6GVW - chains H and J of the 10 polymer chains in the assembly; structure by X-ray diffraction, 3.75 A resolution.

[Chain H]
Molecule: BRISC and BRCA1-A complex member 2
Organism: Mus musculus
Reference sequence: Q8K3W0 (BABA2_MOUSE); numbering as in UniProt (aligned over 1-383)
Chain sequence (387 residues; numbered -3 to 383; the number before each row is that of its first residue; numbers below 1 keep their minus sign (Gly-3 is residue -3)):
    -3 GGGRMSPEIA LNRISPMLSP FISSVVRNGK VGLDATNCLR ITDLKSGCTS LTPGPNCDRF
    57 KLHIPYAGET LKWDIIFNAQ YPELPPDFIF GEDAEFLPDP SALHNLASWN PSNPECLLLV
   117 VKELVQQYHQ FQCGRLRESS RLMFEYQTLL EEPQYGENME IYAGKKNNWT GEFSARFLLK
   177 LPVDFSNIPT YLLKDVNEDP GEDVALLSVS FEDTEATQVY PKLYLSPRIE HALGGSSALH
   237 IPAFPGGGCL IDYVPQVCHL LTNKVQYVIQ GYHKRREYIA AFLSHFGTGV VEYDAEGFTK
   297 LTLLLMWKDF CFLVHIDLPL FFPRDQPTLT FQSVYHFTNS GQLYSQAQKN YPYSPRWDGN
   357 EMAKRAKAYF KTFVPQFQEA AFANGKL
Disordered / not traced: -3 to 0
Construct notes: expression tag (-3 to 0)
Curated features (UniProtKB/Swiss-Prot):
  - modified residue: Met1 (N-acetylmethionine), Ser2 (Phosphoserine)

[Chain J]
Molecule: BRCA1-A complex subunit RAP80
Organism: Mus musculus
Reference sequence: Q5U5Q9 (UIMC1_MOUSE); residues 275-334 here = UniProt positions 275-334
Chain sequence (64 residues; row label = number of the first residue in the row):
   271 GGGRHYYWGI PFCPAGVDPN QYTNVILCQL EVYQKSLKMA QRQLVKKRGF GEPVLPRPPF
   331 LIQN
Disordered / not traced: 271, 331-334
Construct notes: expression tag (271-274)

[Chain H / chain J interface]
Pairs across the interface (81):
  Pro3(H) - Val315(J)  hydrophobic
  Val22(H) - Val315(J)  hydrophobic
  Arg23(H) - Arg312(J)
  Arg23(H) - Gln313(J)
  Arg23(H) - Lys317(J)  hydrogen bond (backbone-side chain)
  Asn24(H) - Arg312(J)  hydrogen bond
  Ala31(H) - Phe320(J)
  Thr32(H) - Phe320(J)
  Asn33(H) - Lys317(J)
  Asn33(H) - Arg318(J)
  Asn33(H) - Phe320(J)
  Ser182(H) - Gln304(J)
  Ser182(H) - Lys305(J)  hydrogen bond (backbone-side chain)
  Ser182(H) - Lys308(J)  hydrogen bond (backbone-side chain)
  Asn183(H) - Gln304(J)
  Asn183(H) - Lys305(J)  hydrogen bond
  Ile184(H) - Gln304(J)  hydrogen bond (backbone-side chain)
  Thr186(H) - Leu307(J)
  Leu189(H) - Arg318(J)
  Asp191(H) - Lys316(J)  salt bridge
  Val192(H) - Leu314(J)
  Asn193(H) - Leu314(J)
  Asn193(H) - Lys316(J)
  Glu194(H) - Leu314(J)
  Glu194(H) - Lys316(J)
  Glu194(H) - Arg318(J)  salt bridge
  Asp195(H) - Gln311(J)
  Asp195(H) - Arg312(J)
  Asp195(H) - Lys316(J)  hydrogen bond (backbone-backbone)
  Asp195(H) - Lys317(J)  salt bridge
  Asp195(H) - Arg318(J)  hydrogen bond (backbone-backbone)
  Pro196(H) - Gln311(J)
  Glu198(H) - Arg312(J)
  Asp199(H) - Lys308(J)  salt bridge
  Val200(H) - Phe320(J)
  Pro217(H) - Pro326(J)
  Leu219(H) - Pro323(J)
  Leu219(H) - Val324(J)  hydrogen bond (backbone-backbone)
  Tyr220(H) - Pro323(J)  hydrophobic
  Leu221(H) - Phe320(J)
  Leu221(H) - Val324(J)  hydrophobic
  Ser222(H) - Phe320(J)
  Pro223(H) - Gly319(J)
  Arg224(H) - Lys308(J)
  Arg224(H) - Gln311(J)  hydrogen bond
  Glu226(H) - Gly321(J)
  Glu226(H) - Glu322(J)  hydrogen bond (side chain-backbone)
  Ser232(H) - Glu322(J)  hydrogen bond (side chain-backbone)
  Leu235(H) - Val324(J)
  His236(H) - Val324(J)
  His236(H) - Leu325(J)  hydrogen bond (side chain-backbone)
  His236(H) - Pro326(J)
  His236(H) - Arg327(J)
  His236(H) - Pro328(J)
  Ile237(H) - Val324(J)
  Ile237(H) - Leu325(J)  hydrogen bond (backbone-backbone)
  Ile237(H) - Pro326(J)
  Ile237(H) - Arg327(J)
  Ala239(H) - Pro326(J)  hydrophobic
  Tyr268(H) - Gln304(J)  hydrogen bond
  Arg272(H) - Leu297(J)
  Arg272(H) - Leu300(J)
  Arg272(H) - Glu301(J)  salt bridge
  Arg272(H) - Gln304(J)  hydrogen bond
  Glu273(H) - Leu297(J)
  Ala276(H) - Thr293(J)
  Ala276(H) - Ile296(J)
  Ala276(H) - Leu297(J)  hydrophobic
  Ala277(H) - Thr293(J)
  Leu279(H) - Ile296(J)  hydrophobic
  Ser280(H) - Cys283(J)  hydrogen bond (backbone-backbone)
  Ser280(H) - Pro289(J)  hydrogen bond (side chain-backbone)
  Ser280(H) - Tyr292(J)
  Ser280(H) - Thr293(J)  hydrogen bond (side chain-backbone)
  His281(H) - Pro289(J)
  His281(H) - Asn290(J)
  His281(H) - Thr293(J)
  Thr284(H) - Phe282(J)
  Asn356(H) - Pro289(J)
  Asn356(H) - Asn290(J)  hydrogen bond (side chain-backbone)
  Asn356(H) - Thr293(J)  hydrogen bond
Also at the interface, not in a pair above, chain H (55 interface residues in all): Glu4, Gly25, Phe181, Pro185, Gly197, Leu202, Lys218, His269, Gly283, Tyr289, Phe294
Also at the interface, not in a pair above, chain J (33 interface residues in all): Pro281

[Summary]
55 residues of chain H face 33 of chain J across their interface; the contacts include 21 hydrogen bonds and 5
salt bridges. Polar pairs include Asp191(H)-Lys316(J), Glu194(H)-Arg318(J) and Asp195(H)-Lys317(J).
Chain H is BRISC and BRCA1-A complex member 2 and chain J is BRCA1-A complex subunit RAP80, both from Mus
musculus; the structure, Crystal structure of the BRCA1-A complex, was determined by X-ray diffraction.
